Entry 2HU1 (X-ray diffraction, 1.63 A resolution); this record covers chain A.

Chain A:
Molecule: Lysozyme C
Source organism: Gallus gallus
Notes: EC 3.2.1.17
UniProt: P00698 (LYSC_CHICK); residues 1-129 here correspond to UniProt positions 19-147 (UniProt number = residue number + 18)
Sequence (129 residues; each row starts with the number of its first residue):
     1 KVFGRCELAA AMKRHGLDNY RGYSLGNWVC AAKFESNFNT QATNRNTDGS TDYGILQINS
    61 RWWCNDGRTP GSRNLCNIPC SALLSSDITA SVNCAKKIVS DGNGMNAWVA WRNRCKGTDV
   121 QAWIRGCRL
Disulfides: Cys6-Cys127, Cys30-Cys115, Cys64-Cys80, Cys76-Cys94
Covalent attachments: undeca-3,7-diene-1,3,7,11-tetracarbaldehyde (220) linked to Lys13
Bound ions: Na+ site 1 near Arg21 (its only coordinating residue here); Na+ site 2: Gln41, Thr43; Na+ site 3: Gly49, Thr51, Asp66, Arg68; Na+ site 4: Tyr53, Leu56, Ser91; Na+ site 5: Ile55, Leu83
Swiss-Prot annotation at these positions:
  - active site: Glu35, Asp52
  - binding site (substrate): Asp101

Overview:
Undeca-3,7-diene-1,3,7,11-tetracarbaldehyde is covalently linked to Lys13. Gln41 and Thr43 coordinate Na+ site
2. The Na+ site 3 is built by Gly49, Thr51, Asp66 and Arg68. Curated annotation (UniProt) lists active-site
residues Glu35 and Asp52 and substrate-binding residue Asp101.
Chain A is Lysozyme C (Gallus gallus); the structure, Crystal structure Analysis of Hen Egg White Lyszoyme,
was determined by X-ray diffraction together with 2HTX from the same study.
